Entry 2VM5 (X-ray diffraction, 1.80 A resolution); this record covers chain A.

# Chain A
Protein: Baculoviral iap repeat-containing protein 1
From: Homo sapiens
Notes: fragment: bir2 domain, residues 141-244
UniProt: Q13075 (BIRC1_HUMAN); residues 141-244 here = UniProt positions 141-244
Sequence (106 residues; row label = number of the first residue in the row):
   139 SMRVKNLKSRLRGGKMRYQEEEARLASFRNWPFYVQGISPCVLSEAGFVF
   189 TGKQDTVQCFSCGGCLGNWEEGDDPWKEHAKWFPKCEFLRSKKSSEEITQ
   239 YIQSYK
Not modelled in the structure: 151-153
Bound ions: Zn2+: Cys197, Cys200, His217, Cys224

# Summary
The Zn2+ site is built by Cys197, Cys200, His217 and Cys224.
Chain A is Baculoviral iap repeat-containing protein 1 (Homo sapiens); the structure, Human BIR2 domain of
baculoviral inhibitor of apoptosis repeat- containing 1 (BIRC1), was determined by X-ray diffraction together
with 2UVL from the same study.
